PDB entry 5M8H | X-ray diffraction, 2.34 A resolution | chains F and G of the 8 polymer chains in the assembly

[Chain F (and G)]
Molecule: ATP phosphoribosyltransferase
From: Psychrobacter arcticus (strain DSM 17307 / 273-4)
Notes: EC 2.4.2.17; chain G of this document is another copy of the same molecule, construct and numbering; everything in this record applies to it too
UniProt: Q4FQF7 (HIS1_PSYA2); residue numbers follow UniProt; this construct covers 1-231
Chain sequence (232 residues; row label = number of the first residue in the row; numbering starts at 0):
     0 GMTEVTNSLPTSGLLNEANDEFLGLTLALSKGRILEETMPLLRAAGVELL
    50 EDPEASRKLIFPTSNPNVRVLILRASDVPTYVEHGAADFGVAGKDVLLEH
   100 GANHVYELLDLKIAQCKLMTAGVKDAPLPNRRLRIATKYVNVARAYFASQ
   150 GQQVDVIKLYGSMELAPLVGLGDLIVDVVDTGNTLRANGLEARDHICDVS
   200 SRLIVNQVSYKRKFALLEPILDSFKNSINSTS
Not modelled in the structure: 0-19, 229-231 (chain G: 0-20, 228-231)
Differences from the reference sequence: expression tag (0)

[Interface between chain F and chain G]
Residue-residue contacts (48):
  Leu58(F) with Leu164(G); Asn187(G)
  Ile59(F) with Leu164(G), hydrophobic; Val168(G), hydrophobic
  Leu70(F) with Leu164(G), hydrophobic
  Leu72(F) with Leu164(G), hydrophobic
  Arg73(F) with Tyr159(G), hydrogen bond (side chain-backbone); Gly160(G)
  Ser75(F) with Tyr159(G)
  Asp76(F) with Leu158(G); Tyr159(G), hydrogen bond (side chain-backbone); Gly160(G), hydrogen bond (side chain-backbone)
  Thr79(F) with Ile156(G); Lys157(G)
  Tyr80(F) with Leu158(G), hydrophobic; Leu164(G); Ala165(G); Val168(G), hydrophobic; Leu170(G), hydrophobic
  His83(F) with Arg133(G), hydrogen bond; Ile156(G); Leu170(G)
  Ala85(F) with Val168(G); Leu170(G), hydrophobic
  Arg133(F) with His83(G)
  Ile156(F) with Thr79(G); His83(G)
  Lys157(F) with Thr79(G)
  Leu158(F) with Asp76(G); Tyr80(G), hydrophobic
  Tyr159(F) with Arg73(G), hydrogen bond (backbone-side chain); Ser75(G); Asp76(G), hydrogen bond (backbone-side chain); Tyr159(G), hydrophobic
  Gly160(F) with Arg73(G); Asp76(G), hydrogen bond (backbone-side chain)
  Leu164(F) with Leu58(G); Ile59(G), hydrophobic; Leu72(G), hydrophobic; Tyr80(G)
  Ala165(F) with Tyr80(G)
  Val168(F) with Ile59(G), hydrophobic; Arg68(G); Tyr80(G), hydrophobic; Ala85(G)
  Leu170(F) with Tyr80(G), hydrophobic; His83(G)
  Asn187(F) with Leu58(G)
Other interface residues (no listed pair), chain F (26 interface residues in all): Arg56, Arg68, Glu163, Leu167
Other interface residues (no listed pair), chain G (26 interface residues in all): Leu70, Glu163, Leu167, Thr183

[Summary]
The chain F/chain G interface involves 26 residues from each chain; the contacts include 7 hydrogen bonds.
Polar pairs include Arg73(F)-Tyr159(G), Asp76(F)-Tyr159(G) and Asp76(F)-Gly160(G).
Both chains are ATP phosphoribosyltransferase (Psychrobacter arcticus (strain DSM 17307 / 273-4)). Entry 5M8H
(ATP phosphoribosyltransferase (HisZG ATPPRT) from Psychrobacter arcticus) was determined by X-ray
diffraction.
